PDB entry 7QCT | X-ray diffraction, 3.20 A resolution | chains A and C

Chain A:
Molecule: Ligand of Numb protein X 2
From: Homo sapiens
Reference sequence: Q8N448 (LNX2_HUMAN); residue numbers follow UniProt; this construct covers 334-426
Amino-acid sequence (94 residues; numbered 333 to 426; the number before each row is that of its first residue):
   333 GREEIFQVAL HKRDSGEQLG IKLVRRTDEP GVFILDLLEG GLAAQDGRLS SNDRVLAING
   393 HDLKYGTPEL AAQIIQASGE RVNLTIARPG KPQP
Not modelled in the structure: 333, 424-426
Construct notes: expression tag (333)
From the paper describing this entry:
  - specificity-determining residues: P400

Chain C:
Molecule: Envelope small membrane protein
Reference sequence: P0DTC4 (VEMP_SARS2); residues 111-122 here correspond to UniProt positions 64-75 (UniProt number = residue number - 47)
Amino-acid sequence (12 residues; each row starts with the number of its first residue):
   111 NLNSSRVPDL LV
Not modelled in the structure: 111-117
From the paper describing this entry:
  - mutagenesis - P118L (from 289 to 47 uM): increased binding to Ligand of Numb protein X 2 (chain A)

How chain A and chain C interact:
Residue-residue contacts (20):
  Q350(A) with L121(C); V122(C)
  L351(A) with V122(C), hydrogen bond (backbone-backbone)
  G352(A) with V122(C), hydrogen bond (backbone-backbone)
  I353(A) with L121(C); V122(C), hydrogen bond (backbone-backbone)
  K354(A) with D119(C); L120(C)
  L355(A) with D119(C); L120(C), hydrogen bond (backbone-backbone); V122(C), hydrophobic
  V356(A) with D119(C)
  R357(A) with P118(C); D119(C)
  L370(A) with L121(C), hydrophobic
  P400(A) with P118(C); L120(C)
  E401(A) with L120(C)
  A404(A) with V122(C), hydrophobic
  I407(A) with V122(C), hydrophobic
From the paper, about this interface:
  - interface residues, chain A: L351(A), G352(A), I353(A), L355(A), R357(A)

In short:
Chain A and chain C form an interface of 13 and 5 residues respectively, with 4 hydrogen bonds. Polar contacts
include L351(A)-V122(C), G352(A)-V122(C) and I353(A)-V122(C). From the paper: P118L of chain C increases
binding to Ligand of Numb protein X 2 (chain A); interface residues L351(A), G352(A) and I353(A) among others.
Here chain A is Ligand of Numb protein X 2 (Homo sapiens) and chain C is Envelope small membrane protein.
Entry 7QCT (PDZ2 of LNX2 with SARS-CoV-2_E PBM complex) was determined by X-ray diffraction, deposited
together with 7QCR and 7QCS.
